2QZZ - chains A and B; structure by X-ray diffraction, 1.60 A resolution.

# Chain A (and B)
Protein: Eugenol synthase 1
Organism: Ocimum basilicum
Notes: chain B of this document is another copy of the same molecule, construct and numbering; everything in this record applies to it too
UniProt: Q15GI4 (Q15GI4_OCIBA); residue numbers follow UniProt; this construct covers 1-314
Amino-acid sequence (318 residues; numbered -3 to 314; the number before each row is that of its first residue; numbers below 1 keep their minus sign (Ser-3 is residue -3)):
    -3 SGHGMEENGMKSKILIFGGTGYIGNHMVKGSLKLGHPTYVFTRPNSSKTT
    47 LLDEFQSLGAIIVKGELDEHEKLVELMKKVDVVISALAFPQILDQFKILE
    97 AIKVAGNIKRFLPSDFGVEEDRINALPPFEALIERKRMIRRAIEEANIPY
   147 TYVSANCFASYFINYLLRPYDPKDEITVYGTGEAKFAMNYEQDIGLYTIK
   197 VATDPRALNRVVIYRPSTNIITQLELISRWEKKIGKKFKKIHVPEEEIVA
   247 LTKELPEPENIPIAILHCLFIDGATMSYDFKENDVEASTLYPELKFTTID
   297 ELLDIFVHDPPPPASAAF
Unresolved in the structure: -3 to 4
Differences from the reference sequence: expression tag (-3 to 0)
Small-molecule neighbours:
  - EMF (ethyl (1S,2S)-2-(4-hydroxy-3-methoxyphenyl)cyclopropanecarboxylate): Phe85, Gly113, Val114, Phe125, Asn152, Cys153, Tyr157, Phe158, Tyr161, Pro258, Ile261, Leu262, Leu265, Thr271, Ala312, Phe314
  - NADP (NAP; NADP nicotinamide-adenine-dinucleotide phosphate): Gly14, Thr16, Gly17, Tyr18, Ile19, Gly20, Phe37, Thr38, Arg39, Ser42, Lys44, Leu63, Ala82, Leu83, Ala84, Phe85, Gln87, Ser110, Asp111, Phe112, Gly113, Lys132, Asn152, Cys153, Phe154, Tyr157, Phe158, Ala312, Ala313
What the authors report for this chain:
  - binding site for NADP: Phe154
  - binding site for EMF: Phe85, Val114, Phe125, Lys132, Tyr157, Phe158, Tyr161, Pro258, Ile261, Leu262, Leu265, Phe314
  - catalytic residues: Lys132 (proposed by the authors, not directly observed)
  - contacts within the chain: Ser110-Lys132 (backbone contact)
  - mutagenesis - K132A, K132Q: abolished catalytic activity
  - mutagenesis - K132R, Y157A, Y157F, I261H, F314A: decreased catalytic activity
  - mutagenesis - F314Y: unchanged catalytic activity

# Chain A / chain B interface
Contacting residue pairs (25; chain A residue first):
  Arg164(A) - Glu253(B)  hydrogen bond (side chain-backbone)
  Arg164(A) - Pro254(B)
  Arg164(A) - Glu255(B)  salt bridge
  Lys169(A) - Pro252(B)
  Thr173(A) - Glu250(B)  hydrogen bond (side chain-backbone)
  Thr173(A) - Leu251(B)
  Thr173(A) - Pro252(B)
  Tyr175(A) - Pro252(B)
  Ile237(A) - Glu250(B)
  Val239(A) - Glu250(B)
  Glu243(A) - Glu243(B)
  Leu247(A) - Glu243(B)
  Leu247(A) - Leu247(B)  hydrophobic
  Glu250(A) - Thr173(B)  hydrogen bond (backbone-side chain)
  Glu250(A) - Ile237(B)
  Glu250(A) - Val239(B)
  Glu250(A) - Glu243(B)
  Leu251(A) - Thr173(B)
  Pro252(A) - Arg164(B)
  Pro252(A) - Lys169(B)
  Pro252(A) - Thr173(B)
  Pro252(A) - Tyr175(B)
  Glu253(A) - Arg164(B)  hydrogen bond (backbone-side chain)
  Pro254(A) - Arg164(B)
  Glu255(A) - Arg164(B)  salt bridge
Also at the interface, not in a pair above, chain A (19 interface residues in all): Tyr161, Asp167, His238, Pro240, Lys249
Also at the interface, not in a pair above, chain B (19 interface residues in all): Tyr161, Asp167, His238, Pro240, Lys249

# Overview
Chain A and chain B each contribute 19 residues to their interface, with 4 hydrogen bonds and 2 salt bridges.
Polar pairs include Arg164(A)-Glu255(B), Arg164(A)-Glu253(B) and Thr173(A)-Glu250(B). From the paper: the
catalytic residue Lys132(A); K132R, Y157A and Y157F of chain A, among others, reduce catalytic activity; 8
substitutions were tested in all.
Both chains are Eugenol synthase 1 (Ocimum basilicum). Entry 2QZZ (Structure of Eugenol Synthase from Ocimum
basilicum) was determined by X-ray diffraction, deposited together with 2QW8, 2QX7, 2QYS, 2R2G and 2R6J.
